Entry 7U0H (electron microscopy, 2.76 A resolution); this record covers chains 1 and Q of the 49 polymer chains in the assembly.

== Chain 1 ==
Molecule: 25S rRNA
Source organism: Saccharomyces cerevisiae BY4741
Sequence (3396 nucleotides; numbered 1 to 3396; the number before each row is that of its first residue):
     1 GUUUGACCUC AAAUCAGGUA GGAGUACCCG CUGAACUUAA GCAUAUCAAU AAGCGGAGGA
    61 AAAGAAACCA ACCGGGAUUG CCUUAGUAAC GGCGAGUGAA GCGGCAAAAG CUCAAAUUUG
   121 AAAUCUGGUA CCUUCGGUGC CCGAGUUGUA AUUUGGAGAG GGCAACUUUG GGGCCGUUCC
   181 UUGUCUAUGU UCCUUGGAAC AGGACGUCAU AGAGGGUGAG AAUCCCGUGU GGCGAGGAGU
   241 GCGGUUCUUU GUAAAGUGCC UUCGAAGAGU CGAGUUGUUU GGGAAUGCAG CUCUAAGUGG
   301 GUGGUAAAUU CCAUCUAAAG CUAAAUAUUG GCGAGAGACC GAUAGCGAAC AAGUACAGUG
   361 AUGGAAAGAU GAAAAGAACU UUGAAAAGAG AGUGAAAAAG UACGUGAAAU UGUUGAAAGG
   421 GAAGGGCAUU UGAUCAGACA UGGUGUUUUG UGCCCUCUGC UCCUUGUGGG UAGGGGAAUC
   481 UCGCAUUUCA CUGGGCCAGC AUCAGUUUUG GUGGCAGGAU AAAUCCAUAG GAAUGUAGCU
   541 UGCCUCGGUA AGUAUUAUAG CCUGUGGGAA UACUGCCAGC UGGGACUGAG GACUGCGACG
   601 UAAGUCAAGG AUGCUGGCAU AAUGGUUAUA UGCCGCCCGU CUUGAAACAC GGACCAAGGA
   661 GUCUAACGUC UAUGCGAGUG UUUGGGUGUA AAACCCAUAC GCGUAAUGAA AGUGAACGUA
   721 GGUUGGGGCC UCGCAAGAGG UGCACAAUCG ACCGAUCCUG AUGUCUUCGG AUGGAUUUGA
   781 GUAAGAGCAU AGCUGUUGGG ACCCGAAAGA UGGUGAACUA UGCCUGAAUA GGGUGAAGCC
   841 AGAGGAAACU CUGGUGGAGG CUCGUAGCGG UUCUGACGUG CAAAUCGAUC GUCGAAUUUG
   901 GGUAUAGGGG CGAAAGACUA AUCGAACCAU CUAGUAGCUG GUUCCUGCCG AAGUUUCCCU
   961 CAGGAUAGCA GAAGCUCGUA UCAGUUUUAU GAGGUAAAGC GAAUGAUUAG AGGUUCCGGG
  1021 GUCGAAAUGA CCUUGACCUA UUCUCAAACU UUAAAUAUGU AAGAAGUCCU UGUUACUUAA
  1081 UUGAACGUGG ACAUUUGAAU GAAGAGCUUU UAGUGGGCCA UUUUUGGUAA GCAGAACUGG
  1141 CGAUGCGGGA UGAACCGAAC GUAGAGUUAA GGUGCCGGAA UACACGCUCA UCAGACACCA
  1201 CAAAAGGUGU UAGUUCAUCU AGACAGCCGG ACGGUGGCCA UGGAAGUCGG AAUCCGCUAA
  1261 GGAGUGUGUA ACAACUCACC GGCCGAAUGA ACUAGCCCUG AAAAUGGAUG GCGCUCAAGC
  1321 GUGUUACCUA UACUCUACCG UCAGGGUUGA UAUGAUGCCC UGACGAGUAG GCAGGCGUGG
  1381 AGGUCAGUGA CGAAGCCUAG ACCGUAAGGU CGGGUCGAAC GGCCUCUAGU GCAGAUCUUG
  1441 GUGGUAGUAG CAAAUAUUCA AAUGAGAACU UUGAAGACUG AAGUGGGGAA AGGUUCCACG
  1501 UCAACAGCAG UUGGACGUGG GUUAGUCGAU CCUAAGAGAU GGGGAAGCUC CGUUUCAAAG
  1561 GCCUGAUUUU AUGCAGGCCA CCAUCGAAAG GGAAUCCGGU UAAGAUUCCG GAACCUGGAU
  1621 AUGGAUUCUU CACGGUAACG UAACUGAAUG UGGAGACGUC GGCGCGAGCC CUGGGAGGAG
  1681 UUAUCUUUUC UUCUUAACAG CUUAUCACCC CGGAAUUGGU UUAUCCGGAG AUGGGGUCUU
  1741 AUGGCUGGAA GAGGCCAGCA CCUUUGCUGG CUCCGGUGCG CUUGUGACGG CCCGUGAAAA
  1801 UCCACAGGAA GGAAUAGUUU UCAUGCCAGG UCGUACUGAU AACCGCAGCA GGUCUCCAAG
  1861 GUGAACAGCC UCUAGUUGAU AGAAUAAUGU AGAUAAGGGA AGUCGGCAAA AUAGAUCCGU
  1921 AACUUCGGGA UAAGGAUUGG CUCUAAGGGU CGGGUAGUGA GGGCCUUGGU CAGACGCAGC
  1981 GGGCGUGCUU GUGGACUGCU UGGUGGGGCU UGCUCUGCUA GGCGGACUAC UUGCGUGCCU
  2041 UGUUGUAGAC GGCCUUGGUA GGUCUCUUGU AGACCGUCGC UUGCUACAAU UAACGAUCAA
  2101 CUUAGAACUG GUACGGACAA GGGGAAUCUG ACUGUCUAAU UAAAACAUAG CAUUGCGAUG
  2161 GUCAGAAAGU GAUGUUGACG CAAUGUGAUU UCUGCCCAGU GCUCUGAAUG UCAAAGUGAA
  2221 GAAAUUCAAC CAAGCGCGGG UAAACGGCGG GAGUAACUAU GACUCUCUUA AGGUAGCCAA
  2281 AUGCCUCGUC AUCUAAUUAG UGACGCGCAU GAAUGGAUUA ACGAGAUUCC CACUGUCCCU
  2341 AUCUACUAUC UAGCGAAACC ACAGCCAAGG GAACGGGCUU GGCAGAAUCA GCGGGGAAAG
  2401 AAGACCCUGU UGAGCUUGAC UCUAGUUUGA CAUUGUGAAG AGACAUAGAG GGUGUAGAAU
  2461 AAGUGGGAGC UUCGGCGCCA GUGAAAUACC ACUACCUUUA UAGUUUCUUU ACUUAUUCAA
  2521 UGAAGCGGAG CUGGAAUUCA UUUUCCACGU UCUAGCAUUC AAGGUCCCAU UCGGGGCUGA
  2581 UCCGGGUUGA AGACAUUGUC AGGUGGGGAG UUUGGCUGGG GCGGCACAUC UGUUAAACGA
  2641 UAACGCAGAU GUCCUAAGGG GGGCUCAUGG AGAACAGAAA UCUCCAGUAG AACAAAAGGG
  2701 UAAAAGCCCC CUUGAUUUUG AUUUUCAGUG UGAAUACAAA CCAUGAAAGU GUGGCCUAUC
  2761 GAUCCUUUAG UCCCUCGGAA UUUGAGGCUA GAGGUGCCAG AAAAGUUACC ACAGGGAUAA
  2821 CUGGCUUGUG GCAGUCAAGC GUUCAUAGCG ACAUUGCUUU UUGAUUCUUC GAUGUCGGCU
  2881 CUUCCUAUCA UACCGAAGCA GAAUUCGGUA AGCGUUGGAU UGUUCACCCA CUAAUAGGGA
  2941 ACGUGAGCUG GGUUUAGACC GUCGUGAGAC AGGUUAGUUU UACCCUACUG AUGAAUGUUA
  3001 CCGCAAUAGU AAUUGAACUU AGUACGAGAG GAACAGUUCA UUCGGAUAAU UGGUUUUUGC
  3061 GGCUGUCUGA UCAGGCAUUG CCGCGAAGCU ACCAUCCGCU GGAUUAUGGC UGAACGCCUC
  3121 UAAGUCAGAA UCCAUGCUAG AACGCGGUGA UUUCUUUGCU CCACACAAUA UAGAUGGAUA
  3181 CGAAUAAGGC GUCCUUGUGG CGUCGCUGAA CCAUAGCAGG CUAGCAACGG UGCACUUGGC
  3241 GGAAAGGCCU UGGGUGCUUG CUGGCGAAUU GCAAUGUCAU UUUGCGUGGG GAUAAAUCAU
  3301 UUGUAUACGA CUUAGAUGUA CAACGGGGUA UUGUAAGCAG UAGAGUAGCC UUGUUGUUAC
  3361 GAUCUGCUGA GAUUAAGCCU UUGUUGUCUG AUUUGU
Disordered / not traced: 1004-1046, 1063-1097, 1350-1353, 1977-2045, 2060-2075, 2193-2315, 2397-2404, 2418-2766, 2792-2802, 2867-2870, 2942-2946, 2951-2956, 2981

== Chain Q ==
Name: 60S ribosomal protein L18-A
Source organism: Saccharomyces cerevisiae BY4741
UniProtKB: P0CX49 (RL18A_YEAST); numbering as in UniProt (aligned over 1-186)
Chain sequence (186 residues; row label = number of the first residue in the row):
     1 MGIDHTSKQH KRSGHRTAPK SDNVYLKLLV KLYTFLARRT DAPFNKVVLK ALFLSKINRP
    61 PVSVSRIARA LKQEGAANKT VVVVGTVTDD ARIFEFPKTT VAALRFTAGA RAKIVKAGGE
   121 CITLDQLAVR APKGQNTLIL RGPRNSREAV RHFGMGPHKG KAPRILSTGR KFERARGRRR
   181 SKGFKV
Disordered / not traced: 1-2, 149-186

== Interface between chain 1 and chain Q ==
Residue-residue contacts - 116 pairs, chain 1 then chain Q:
  C670(1) - Ile57(Q)  phosphate contact
  U671(1) - Lys20(Q)  sugar contact
  U671(1) - Ser55(Q)  hydrogen bond to the phosphate
  U671(1) - Ile57(Q)  phosphate contact
  U671(1) - Asn58(Q)  phosphate contact
  A672(1) - Lys20(Q)  sugar contact
  A672(1) - Ser21(Q)  hydrogen bond to the phosphate
  A672(1) - Ser55(Q)  phosphate contact
  A672(1) - Lys56(Q)  hydrogen bond to the phosphate
  U673(1) - Ser21(Q)  hydrogen bond to the phosphate
  U673(1) - Asn23(Q)  phosphate contact
  U673(1) - Lys56(Q)  base contact
  G674(1) - Lys56(Q)  base contact
  G674(1) - Arg105(Q)  salt bridge to the phosphate
  C675(1) - Lys56(Q)  base contact
  G676(1) - Pro61(Q)  base contact
  G676(1) - Thr86(Q)  hydrogen bond to the base
  G676(1) - Thr107(Q)  phosphate contact
  G676(1) - Ala108(Q)  hydrogen bond to the phosphate
  A677(1) - Thr88(Q)  phosphate contact
  A677(1) - Asp89(Q)  hydrogen bond to the phosphate
  A677(1) - Thr107(Q)  hydrogen bond to the phosphate
  U719(1) - Lys72(Q)  phosphate contact
  A720(1) - Arg69(Q)  salt bridge to the phosphate
  A720(1) - Lys72(Q)  salt bridge to the phosphate
  G727(1) - Val47(Q)  sugar contact
  G727(1) - Ile139(Q)  hydrogen bond to the base
  G727(1) - Arg141(Q)  base contact
  G728(1) - Pro43(Q)  sugar contact
  G728(1) - Phe44(Q)  phosphate contact
  G728(1) - Leu138(Q)  base contact
  G728(1) - Ile139(Q)  sugar contact
  C729(1) - Pro43(Q)  phosphate contact
  C729(1) - Phe44(Q)  hydrogen bond to the phosphate
  C729(1) - Lys79(Q)  hydrogen bond to the sugar
  C729(1) - Gly134(Q)  sugar contact
  C729(1) - Gln135(Q)  phosphate contact
  C729(1) - Asn136(Q)  hydrogen bond to the phosphate
  C729(1) - Thr137(Q)  hydrogen bond to the sugar
  C730(1) - Lys79(Q)  sugar contact
  C730(1) - Gln135(Q)  phosphate contact
  C730(1) - Asn136(Q)  hydrogen bond to the phosphate
  U741(1) - Gln73(Q)  hydrogen bond to the sugar
  U741(1) - Glu74(Q)  phosphate contact
  G742(1) - Gln73(Q)  phosphate contact
  G742(1) - Glu74(Q)  phosphate contact
  C743(1) - Arg66(Q)  hydrogen bond to the phosphate
  C743(1) - Leu140(Q)  sugar contact
  C743(1) - Arg141(Q)  hydrogen bond to the sugar
  A744(1) - Arg66(Q)  salt bridge to the phosphate
  A744(1) - Arg141(Q)  hydrogen bond to the base
  A744(1) - Gly142(Q)  sugar contact
  A744(1) - Pro143(Q)  phosphate contact
  A744(1) - Arg144(Q)  hydrogen bond to the phosphate
  C745(1) - Pro143(Q)  phosphate contact
  C745(1) - Arg144(Q)  hydrogen bond to the phosphate
  C745(1) - Asn145(Q)  phosphate contact
  A746(1) - Asn145(Q)  phosphate contact
  A784(1) - Ser65(Q)  base contact
  A784(1) - Arg66(Q)  hydrogen bond to the sugar
  A784(1) - Arg69(Q)  salt bridge to the phosphate
  A784(1) - Arg92(Q)  hydrogen bond to the phosphate
  A784(1) - Ile93(Q)  base contact
  G785(1) - Ser63(Q)  hydrogen bond to the base
  G785(1) - Arg66(Q)  salt bridge to the phosphate
  G785(1) - Thr88(Q)  hydrogen bond to the base
  G785(1) - Asp89(Q)  hydrogen bond to the base
  G785(1) - Asp90(Q)  base contact
  G785(1) - Ala91(Q)  base contact
  G785(1) - Arg92(Q)  hydrogen bond to the phosphate
  A786(1) - Pro61(Q)  base contact
  A786(1) - Thr88(Q)  base contact
  A786(1) - Pro143(Q)  phosphate contact
  A786(1) - Ser146(Q)  hydrogen bond to the phosphate
  G787(1) - Lys56(Q)  hydrogen bond to the base
  G787(1) - Ser146(Q)  phosphate contact
  G787(1) - Arg147(Q)  salt bridge to the phosphate
  C788(1) - Lys56(Q)  base contact
  C948(1) - His10(Q)  hydrogen bond to the phosphate
  C949(1) - Lys8(Q)  hydrogen bond to the sugar
  C949(1) - Gln9(Q)  sugar contact
  C949(1) - His10(Q)  salt bridge to the phosphate
  G950(1) - Lys8(Q)  phosphate contact
  G971(1) - Lys8(Q)  salt bridge to the phosphate
  A973(1) - Arg16(Q)  salt bridge to the phosphate
  G974(1) - Arg16(Q)  salt bridge to the phosphate
  G974(1) - Leu54(Q)  sugar contact
  G974(1) - Asn58(Q)  phosphate contact
  G974(1) - Arg144(Q)  hydrogen bond to the sugar
  C975(1) - Leu54(Q)  phosphate contact
  C975(1) - Arg141(Q)  phosphate contact
  C975(1) - Arg144(Q)  sugar contact
  U976(1) - Arg141(Q)  salt bridge to the phosphate
  A1159(1) - Ile3(Q)  phosphate contact
  C1160(1) - Ile3(Q)  phosphate contact
  C1333(1) - Ile3(Q)  phosphate contact
  G1340(1) - His10(Q)  base contact
  U1341(1) - His10(Q)  hydrogen bond to the base
  C1342(1) - His10(Q)  sugar contact
  C1342(1) - Lys11(Q)  hydrogen bond to the sugar
  C1342(1) - Arg12(Q)  phosphate contact
  A1343(1) - Lys11(Q)  sugar contact
  A1343(1) - Arg12(Q)  phosphate contact
  A1343(1) - Ser13(Q)  hydrogen bond to the phosphate
  G1344(1) - Ser13(Q)  phosphate contact
  G1344(1) - His15(Q)  phosphate contact
  U1347(1) - Arg38(Q)  salt bridge to the phosphate
  U1348(1) - Lys31(Q)  base contact
  U1348(1) - Phe35(Q)  phosphate contact
  U1348(1) - Arg38(Q)  salt bridge to the phosphate
  U1348(1) - Arg39(Q)  salt bridge to the phosphate
  C1364(1) - His5(Q)  hydrogen bond to the phosphate
  C1364(1) - Gln9(Q)  hydrogen bond to the sugar
  C1364(1) - His10(Q)  hydrogen bond to the base
  G1365(1) - His5(Q)  salt bridge to the phosphate
  G1365(1) - His10(Q)  sugar contact
Also at the interface, not in a pair above, chain 1 (48 interface residues in all): G740, A972, A1355
Also at the interface, not in a pair above, chain Q (60 interface residues in all): Ala42, Lys133

== Overview ==
48 residues of chain 1 and 60 residues of chain Q are in contact; the contacts include 37 hydrogen bonds and
16 salt bridges. Among the polar pairs are G676(1)-Thr86(Q), G727(1)-Ile139(Q) and A744(1)-Arg141(Q).
Chain 1 is 25S rRNA and chain Q is 60S ribosomal protein L18-A, both from Saccharomyces cerevisiae BY4741; the
structure, State NE1 nucleolar 60S ribosome biogenesis intermediate - Overall model, was determined by
electron microscopy (same publication as 7NAD and 7R72).
